7WHS - chains B and E of the 6 polymer chains in the assembly; structure by electron microscopy, 3.10 A resolution.

== Chain B (and E) ==
Molecule: Nucleotidyl transferase family protein
Organism: Leishmania donovani
Notes: chain E of this document is another copy of the same molecule, construct and numbering; everything in this record applies to it too
UniProtKB: A0A504XPK0 (A0A504XPK0_LEIDO); residues 1-379 here = UniProt positions 1-379
Sequence (379 residues; each row starts with the number of its first residue):
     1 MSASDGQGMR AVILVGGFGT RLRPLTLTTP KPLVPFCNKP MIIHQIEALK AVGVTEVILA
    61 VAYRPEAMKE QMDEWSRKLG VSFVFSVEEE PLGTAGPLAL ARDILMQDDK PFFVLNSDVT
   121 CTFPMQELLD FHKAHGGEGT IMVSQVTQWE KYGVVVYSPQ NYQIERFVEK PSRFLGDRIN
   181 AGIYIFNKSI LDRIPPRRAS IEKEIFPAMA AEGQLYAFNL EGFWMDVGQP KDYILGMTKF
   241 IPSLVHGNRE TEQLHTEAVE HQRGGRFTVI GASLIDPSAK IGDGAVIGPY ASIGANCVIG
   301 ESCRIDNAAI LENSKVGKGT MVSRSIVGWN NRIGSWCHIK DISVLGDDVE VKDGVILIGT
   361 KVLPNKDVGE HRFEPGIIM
Not modelled in the structure: 1-8, 251-255
Ion coordination: Mg2+: Asp118, Asp226
Residues lining bound ligands: GTP (guanosine-5'-triphosphate): Leu14, Val15, Gly16, Gly17, Phe18, Gly19, Thr20, Arg21, Lys31, Ala60, Ala62, Glu89, Pro91, Leu92, Gly93, Thr94, Pro97, Asn116, Ser117, Asp118
From the paper describing this entry:
  - binding site for GTP: Arg21, Glu89
  - mutagenesis - R23A: decreased catalytic activity
  - mutagenesis - P364R/N365R: abolished catalytic activity

== How chain B and chain E interact ==
Pairs across the interface - 24 pairs, chain B then chain E:
  Phe18(B) - Asn365(E)
  Thr20(B) - Asn365(E)
  Thr20(B) - Lys366(E)
  Thr20(B) - Met379(E)
  Arg23(B) - Leu363(E)
  Arg23(B) - Pro364(E)  hydrogen bond (side chain-backbone)
  Arg23(B) - Asn365(E)
  Arg23(B) - Met379(E)
  Pro24(B) - Met379(E)  hydrophobic
  Leu27(B) - Leu27(E)  hydrophobic
  Leu363(B) - Arg23(E)
  Leu363(B) - Met379(E)  hydrophobic
  Pro364(B) - Arg23(E)  hydrogen bond (backbone-side chain)
  Asn365(B) - Phe18(E)
  Asn365(B) - Thr20(E)
  Asn365(B) - Arg23(E)
  Lys366(B) - Thr20(E)
  Ile377(B) - Ile377(E)
  Ile377(B) - Met379(E)  hydrophobic
  Met379(B) - Thr20(E)
  Met379(B) - Arg23(E)
  Met379(B) - Pro24(E)  hydrophobic
  Met379(B) - Leu363(E)  hydrophobic
  Met379(B) - Ile377(E)  hydrophobic
Also at the interface, not in a pair above, chain B (12 interface residues in all): Glu66
Also at the interface, not in a pair above, chain E (12 interface residues in all): Glu66

== In short ==
The chain B/chain E interface involves 12 residues from each chain; the contacts include 2 hydrogen bonds. Its
one hydrogen-bonded contact is Arg23(B)-Pro364(E). Ligands of chain B: GTP. The Mg2+ site is built by
Asp118(B) and Asp226(B). From the paper: a binding site for GTP at Arg21(B) and Glu89(B); R23A of chain B
reduces catalytic activity.
Both chains are Nucleotidyl transferase family protein (Leishmania donovani). Entry 7WHS (Cryo-EM Structure of
Leishmanial GDP-mannose pyrophosphorylase in complex with GTP) was determined by electron microscopy together
with 7WHT and 7WHR from the same study.
